PDB entry 8C1T | X-ray diffraction, 2.20 A resolution | chains D and E

== Chain D ==
Name: Disks large-like protein 1
From: Trichoplax sp. H2
Reference sequence: A0A369SI82 (A0A369SI82_9METZ); residues 1-89 here correspond to UniProt positions 155-243 (UniProt number = residue number + 154)
Amino-acid sequence (94 residues; each row starts with the number of its first residue; numbers below 1 keep their minus sign (Gly-4 is residue -4)):
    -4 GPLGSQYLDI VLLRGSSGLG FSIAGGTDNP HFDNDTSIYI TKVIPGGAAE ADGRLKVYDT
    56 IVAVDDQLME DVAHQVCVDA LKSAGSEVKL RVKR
Unresolved in the structure: -4 to -1, 79
Sequence notes: expression tag (-4 to 0)

== Chain E ==
Name: Vang-like protein 1
Reference sequence: A0A369S4B9 (A0A369S4B9_9METZ); residues 116-123 here correspond to UniProt positions 484-491 (UniProt number = residue number + 368)
Amino-acid sequence (8 residues; numbered 116 to 123; the number before each row is that of its first residue):
   116 NPNPETSV

== Interface between chain D and chain E ==
Contacting residue pairs - 16 pairs, chain D then chain E:
  Gly13(D) - Val123(E)
  Leu14(D) - Val123(E)  hydrogen bond (backbone-backbone)
  Gly15(D) - Val123(E)  hydrogen bond (backbone-backbone)
  Phe16(D) - Ser122(E)
  Phe16(D) - Val123(E)  hydrogen bond (backbone-backbone)
  Ser17(D) - Glu120(E)
  Ser17(D) - Thr121(E)
  Ser17(D) - Ser122(E)
  Ile18(D) - Glu120(E)
  Ile18(D) - Thr121(E)  hydrogen bond (backbone-backbone)
  Ala19(D) - Pro119(E)
  Thr36(D) - Glu120(E)
  His69(D) - Thr121(E)  hydrogen bond
  Val73(D) - Thr121(E)
  Leu76(D) - Val123(E)  hydrophobic
  Lys77(D) - Ser122(E)  hydrogen bond (side chain-backbone)
Interface residues without a listed pair, chain D (15 interface residues in all): Arg9, Ser12, Gln70

== In short ==
The interface between chain D and chain E involves 15 residues on one side and 5 on the other, with 6 hydrogen
bonds. Among the polar pairs are Leu14(D)-Val123(E), His69(D)-Thr121(E) and Lys77(D)-Ser122(E).
Here chain D is Disks large-like protein 1 (Trichoplax sp. H2) and chain E is Vang-like protein 1. Entry 8C1T
(Crystal structure of Trichoplax Dlg PDZ1 domain in complex with Trichoplax Vangl peptide) was determined by
X-ray diffraction.
